3OW2 - chains 0 and L of the 30 polymer chains in the assembly; structure by X-ray diffraction, 2.70 A resolution.

# Chain 0
Molecule: 23S ribosomal RNA
From: Haloarcula marismortui
Sequence (2902 nucleotides; row label = number of the first residue in the row; note: 3 numbers in that range are skipped by the numbering (no residue carries them; nothing is unmodelled there)):
    10 UAUGCCAGCUGGUGGAUUGCUCGGCUCAGGCGCUGAUGAAGGACGUGCCA
    60 AGCUGCGAUAAGCCAUGGGGAGCCGCACGGAGGCGAAGAACCAUGGAUUU
   110 CCGAAUGAGAAUCUCU
   128 AACAAUUGCUUCGCGCAAUGAGGAACCCCGAGAACUGAAACAUCUCAGUA
   178 UCGGGAGGAACAGAAAACGCAAUGUGAUGUCGUUAGUAACCGCGAGUGAA
   228 CGCGAUACAGCCCAAACCGAAGCCCUCACGGGCAAUGUGGUGUCAGGGCU
   278 ACCUCUCAUCAGCCGACCGUCUCGACGAAGUCUCUUGGAACAGAGCGUGA
   328 UACAGGGUGACAACCCCGUACUCGAGACCAGUACGACGUGCGGUAGUGCC
   378 AGAGUAGCGGGGGUUGGAUAUCCCUCGCGAAUAACGCAGGCAUCGACUGC
   428 GAAGGCUAAACACAACCUGAGACCGAUAGUGAACAAGUAGUGUGAACGAA
   478 CGCUGCAAAGUACCCUCAGAAGGGAGGCGAAAUAGAGCAUGAAAUCAGUU
   528 GGCGAUCGAGCGACAGGGCAUACAAGGUCCCUCGACGAAUGACCGACGCG
   578 CGAGCGUCCAGUAAGACUCACGGGAAGCCGAUGUUCUGUCGUACGUUUUG
   628 AAAAACGAGCCAGGGAGUGUGUCUGCAUGGCAAGUCUAACCGGAGUAUCC
   678 GGGGAGGCACAGGGAAACCGACAUGGCCGCAGGGCUU
   716 GCCCGAGGGCCGCCGUCUUCAAGGGCGGGGAGCCAUGUGGACACGACCCG
   766 AAUCCGGACGAUCUACGCAUGGACAAGAUGAAGCGUGCCGAAAGGCACGU
   816 GGAAGUCUGUUAGAGUUGGUGUCCUACAAUACCCUCUCGUGAUCUAUGUG
   866 UAGGGGUGAAAGGCCCAUCGAGUCCGGCAACAGCUGGUUCCAAUCGAAAC
   916 AUGUCGAAGCAUGACCUCCGCCGAGGUAGUCUGUGAGGUAGAGCGACCGA
   966 UUGGUGUGUCCGCCUCCGAGAGGAGUCGGCACACCUGUCAAACUCCAAAC
  1016 UUACAGACGCCGUUUGACGCGGGGAUUCCGGUGCGCGGGGUAAGCCUGUG
  1066 UACCAGGAGGGGAACAACCCAGAGAUAGGUUAAGGUCCCCAAGUGUGGAU
  1116 UAAGUGUAAUCCUCUGAAGGUGGUCUCGAGCCCUAGACAGCCGGGAGGUG
  1166 AGCUUAGAAGCAGCUACCCUCUAAGAAAAGCGUAACAGCUUACCGGCCGA
  1216 GGUUUGAGGCGCCCAAAAUGAUCGGGACUCAAAUCCACCACCGAGACCUG
  1266 UCCGUACCACUCAUACUGGUAAUCGAGUAGAUUGGCGCUCUAAUUGGAUG
  1316 GAAGUAGGGGUGAAAACUCCUAUGGACCGAUUAGUGACGAAAAUCCUGGC
  1366 CAUAGUAGCAGCGAUAGUCGGGUGAGAACCCCGACGGCCUAAUGGAUAAG
  1416 GGUUCCUCAGCACUGCUGAUCAGCUGAGGGUUAGCCGGUCCUAAGUCAUA
  1466 CCGCAACUCGACUAUGACGAAAUGGGAAACGGGUUAAUAUUCCCGUGCCA
  1516 CUAUGCAGUGAAAGUUGACGCCCUGGGGUCGAUCACGCUGGGCAUUCGCC
  1566 CAGUCGAACCGUCCAACUCCGUGGAAGCCGUAAUGGCAGGAAGCGGACGA
  1616 ACGGCGGCAUAGGGAAACGUGAUUCAACCUGGGGCCCAUGAAAAGACGAG
  1666 CAUAGUGUCCGUACCGAGAACCGACACAGGUGUCCAUGGCGGCGAAAGCC
  1716 AAGGCCUGUCGGGAGCAACCAACGUUAGGGAAUUCGGCAAGUUAGUCCCG
  1766 UACCUUCGGAAGAAGGGAUGCCUGCUCCGGAACGGAGCAGGUCGCAGUGA
  1816 CUCGGAAGCUCGGACUGUCUAGUAACAACAUAGGUGACCGCAAAUCCGCA
  1866 AGGACUCGUACGGUCACUGAAUCCUGCCCAGUGCAGGUAUCUGAACACCU
  1916 CGUACAAGAGGACGAAGGACCUGUCAACGGCGGGGGUAACUAUGACCCUC
  1966 UUAAGGUAGCGUAGUACCUUGCCGCAUCAGUAGCGGCUUGCAUGAAUGGA
  2016 UUAACCAGAGCUUCACUGUCCCAACGUUGGGCCCGGUGAACUGUACAUUC
  2066 CAGUGCGGAGUCUGGAGACACCCAGGGGGAAGCAAAGACCCUAUGGAGCU
  2116 UUACUGCAGGCUGUCGCUGAGACGUGGUCGCCGAUGUGCAGCAUAGGUAG
  2166 GAGACACUACACAGGUACCCGCGCUAGCGGGCCACCGAGUCAACAGUGAA
  2216 AUACUACCCGUCGGUGACUGCGACUCUCACUCCGGGAGGAGGACACCGAU
  2266 AGCCGGGCAGUUUGACUGGGGCGGUACGCGCUCGAAAAGAUAUCGAGCGC
  2316 GCCCUAUGGCUAUCUCAGCCGGGACAGAGACCCGGCGAAGAGUGCAAGAG
  2366 CAAAAGAUAGCUUGACAGUGUUCUUCCCAACGAGGAACGCUGACGCGAAA
  2416 GCGUGGUCUAGCGAACCAAUUAGCCUGCUUGAUGCGGGCAAUUGAUGACA
  2466 GAAAAGCUACCCUAGGGAUAACAGAGUCGUCACUCGCAAGAGCACAUAUC
  2516 GACCGAGUGGCUUGCUACCUCGAUGUCGGUUCCCUCCAUCCUGCCCGUGC
  2566 AGAAGCGGGCAAGGGUGAGGUUGUUCGCCUAUUAAAGGAGGUCGUGAGCU
  2616 GGGUUUAGACCGUCGUGAGACAGGUCGGCUGCUAUCUACUGGGUGUGUAA
  2666 UGGUGUCUGACAAGAACGACCGUAUAGUACGAGAGGAACUACGGUUGGUG
  2716 GCCACUGGUGUACCGGUUGUUCGAGAGAGCACGUGCCGGGUAGCCACGCC
  2766 ACACGGGGUAAGAGCUGAACGCAUCUAAGCUCGAAACCCACUUGGAAAAG
  2816 AGACACCGCCGAGGUCCCGCGUACAAGACGCGGUCGAUAGACUCGGGGUG
  2866 UGCGCGUCGAGGUAACGAGACGUUAAGCCCACGAGCACUAACAGACCAA
Unresolved in the structure: 971-998, 1560, 1952-1963, 2137-2236, 2339-2343, 2665-2666
Construct notes: conflict C560 (U3155 in 3377779), A2099 (G4693 in 3377779)
Metal / ion sites: Mg2+ site 1 near G28 (its only coordinating residue here); Na+ site 1: C40, C443; Sr2+ site 1: C85, A86, C87; Na+ site 2: C141, G142; Sr2+ site 2: G147, A183; Mg2+ site 2: C162, U2276; Mg2+ site 3: A166, G219; Mg2+ site 4: A167, C168; Mg2+ site 5: G196, A227; Sr2+ site 3 near C235 (its only coordinating residue here); Mg2+ site 6: C240, G269; Na+ site 3: U308, U335, C342 (shared with 2 residues of chain S); 16 more Na+ sites not listed; 52 more Sr2+ sites not listed; 40 more Mg2+ sites not listed; 1 more K+ sites not listed
Residues lining bound ligands: EMK ((2R,3S,4R,5R,8R,10R,11R,12S,13S,14R)-2-ethyl-3,4,10-trihydroxy-3,5,6,8,10,12,14-heptamethyl-15-oxo-11-[(3,4,6-trideoxy-3-{[3-(1-{(1S,2R)-1-(fluoromethyl)-2-hydroxy-2-[4-(methylsulfonyl)phenyl]ethyl}-1H-1,2,3-triazol-4-yl)propyl](methyl)amino}-beta-D-xylo-hexopyranosyl)oxy]-1-oxa-6-azacyclopentadecan-13-yl 2,6-dideoxy-3-C-methyl-3-O-methyl-alpha-L-ribo-hexopyranoside): C839, A841, A2099, A2100, G2102, A2103, A2486, C2487, A2538, U2539, G2540, U2541, U2620, C2644, U2645, G2646

# Chain L
Protein: 50S ribosomal protein L15e
From: Haloarcula marismortui
Chain sequence (194 residues; row label = number of the first residue in the row):
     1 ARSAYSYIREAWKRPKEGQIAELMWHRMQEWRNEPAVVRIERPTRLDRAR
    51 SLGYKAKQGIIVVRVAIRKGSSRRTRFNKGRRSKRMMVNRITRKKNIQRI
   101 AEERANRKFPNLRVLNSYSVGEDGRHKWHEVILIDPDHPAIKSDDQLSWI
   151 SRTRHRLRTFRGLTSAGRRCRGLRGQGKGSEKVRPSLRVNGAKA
Metal / ion sites: Na+ site 1: Asn106, Phe109, Pro110, Leu112; Na+ site 2: Lys193 (shared with U391(0), U392(0), C399(0) of chain 0)

# Interface between chain 0 and chain L
Residue-residue contacts (284):
  G44(0) with Arg156(L), hydrogen bond to the base
  U133(0) with Lys108(L), hydrogen bond to the sugar; Pro110(L), base contact
  U134(0) with Lys108(L), phosphate contact; Phe109(L), phosphate contact; Asn111(L), hydrogen bond to the sugar
  G135(0) with Arg39(L), salt bridge to the phosphate; Ile61(L), phosphate contact; Phe109(L), phosphate contact; Asn111(L), hydrogen bond to the sugar; Leu112(L), sugar contact; Asp135(L), hydrogen bond to the sugar
  C136(0) with Arg39(L), salt bridge to the phosphate; Gln58(L), phosphate contact; His138(L), hydrogen bond to the sugar
  U137(0) with Gln58(L), phosphate contact
  A144(0) with Asp137(L), sugar contact
  A145(0) with Asn111(L), sugar contact; Asp137(L), sugar contact
  U146(0) with Pro110(L), sugar contact
  C154(0) with Arg188(L), salt bridge to the phosphate
  C155(0) with Arg161(L), hydrogen bond to the sugar; Arg171(L), hydrogen bond to the phosphate; Ser186(L), hydrogen bond to the phosphate; Arg188(L), salt bridge to the phosphate; Val189(L), phosphate contact
  C156(0) with Lys95(L), sugar contact; Arg99(L), hydrogen bond to the phosphate; Phe160(L), sugar contact; Arg161(L), sugar contact; Gly162(L), sugar contact; Arg171(L), salt bridge to the phosphate; Ser186(L), phosphate contact; Leu187(L), hydrogen bond to the phosphate; Arg188(L), hydrogen bond to the phosphate
  G157(0) with Lys95(L), hydrogen bond to the sugar; Arg99(L), salt bridge to the phosphate; Arg171(L), phosphate contact; Leu187(L), phosphate contact
  A158(0) with Arg74(L), phosphate contact; Arg93(L), hydrogen bond to the phosphate; Lys94(L), hydrogen bond to the phosphate
  G159(0) with Arg74(L), salt bridge to the phosphate; Arg93(L), salt bridge to the phosphate
  A160(0) with Arg81(L), hydrogen bond to the sugar; Arg85(L), salt bridge to the phosphate
  A161(0) with Gly80(L), sugar contact; Arg81(L), phosphate contact; Arg82(L), hydrogen bond to the phosphate; Arg85(L), phosphate contact
  A169(0) with Ser83(L), hydrogen bond to the phosphate
  U170(0) with Arg82(L), salt bridge to the phosphate; Ser83(L), hydrogen bond to the phosphate; Lys84(L), hydrogen bond to the phosphate
  C171(0) with Arg82(L), salt bridge to the phosphate; Lys84(L), salt bridge to the phosphate
  U172(0) with Arg82(L), hydrogen bond to the base
  A174(0) with Arg85(L), base contact
  G175(0) with Lys94(L), hydrogen bond to the base; Gly191(L), sugar contact; Ala192(L), sugar contact; Lys193(L), phosphate contact
  G181(0) with Phe160(L), hydrogen bond to the base
  G182(0) with Leu157(L), phosphate contact; Phe160(L), sugar contact; Arg161(L), sugar contact
  A183(0) with Thr153(L), phosphate contact; Arg156(L), sugar contact; Leu157(L), sugar contact; Arg161(L), hydrogen bond to the sugar
  G184(0) with Thr153(L), phosphate contact; Arg156(L), salt bridge to the phosphate
  A187(0) with Arg154(L), salt bridge to the phosphate; Arg161(L), phosphate contact
  C188(0) with Arg154(L), phosphate contact; Arg161(L), salt bridge to the phosphate; Leu163(L), phosphate contact; Arg171(L), hydrogen bond to the phosphate; Pro185(L), hydrogen bond to the sugar; Ser186(L), sugar contact
  A189(0) with Arg168(L), salt bridge to the phosphate; Arg171(L), salt bridge to the phosphate; Leu173(L), sugar contact; Arg184(L), hydrogen bond to the phosphate; Pro185(L), sugar contact
  G190(0) with Leu173(L), phosphate contact; Gln176(L), phosphate contact; Arg184(L), salt bridge to the phosphate
  A191(0) with Gln176(L), phosphate contact
  A192(0) with Gln176(L), hydrogen bond to the phosphate
  A193(0) with Arg174(L), phosphate contact; Gln176(L), hydrogen bond to the phosphate
  A194(0) with Gln176(L), sugar contact; Gly177(L), phosphate contact
  C195(0) with Gly177(L), phosphate contact; Lys178(L), hydrogen bond to the phosphate
  A204(0) with Gln176(L), sugar contact
  U205(0) with Arg184(L), phosphate contact
  G206(0) with Arg184(L), phosphate contact; Pro185(L), phosphate contact
  G225(0) with Lys193(L), salt bridge to the phosphate
  A226(0) with Lys182(L), hydrogen bond to the sugar
  A227(0) with Glu181(L), sugar contact
  C239(0) with Gln146(L), sugar contact
  C240(0) with Gln146(L), hydrogen bond to the phosphate
  A241(0) with Arg50(L), sugar contact; Ser51(L), sugar contact
  A242(0) with Ser3(L), phosphate contact; Tyr5(L), phosphate contact; Arg50(L), salt bridge to the phosphate
  A243(0) with Ala1(L), hydrogen bond to the phosphate; Ser3(L), phosphate contact
  C244(0) with Ala1(L), hydrogen bond to the phosphate
  C250(0) with Lys57(L), sugar contact; Gln58(L), base contact; Ala140(L), sugar contact
  C251(0) with His138(L), sugar contact; Pro139(L), phosphate contact; Ala140(L), sugar contact; Ser143(L), phosphate contact
  G259(0) with Gln58(L), base contact
  C260(0) with Gln58(L), sugar contact
  A261(0) with Arg42(L), salt bridge to the phosphate; Ala56(L), sugar contact
  A262(0) with Arg42(L), salt bridge to the phosphate
  U263(0) with Arg42(L), hydrogen bond to the sugar; Leu46(L), phosphate contact
  G264(0) with Tyr5(L), hydrogen bond to the phosphate; Leu46(L), phosphate contact; Arg50(L), salt bridge to the phosphate; Ala56(L), sugar contact
  U265(0) with Arg50(L), salt bridge to the phosphate; Lys55(L), phosphate contact; Ala56(L), hydrogen bond to the phosphate; Lys57(L), phosphate contact
  G266(0) with Lys55(L), salt bridge to the phosphate; Lys57(L), salt bridge to the phosphate
  C376(0) with Ala1(L), hydrogen bond to the sugar
  C377(0) with Arg2(L), phosphate contact
  A378(0) with Arg9(L), salt bridge to the phosphate
  G379(0) with Arg9(L), sugar contact; Ser51(L), hydrogen bond to the base
  A380(0) with Arg9(L), phosphate contact; Trp12(L), sugar contact; Lys13(L), base contact; Arg48(L), salt bridge to the phosphate
  G381(0) with Lys13(L), base contact; Pro15(L), base contact; Arg45(L), salt bridge to the phosphate; Arg48(L), salt bridge to the phosphate
  U382(0) with Arg174(L), phosphate contact
  A383(0) with Arg174(L), salt bridge to the phosphate
  G388(0) with Arg90(L), hydrogen bond to the phosphate; Thr92(L), base contact
  G389(0) with Arg90(L), salt bridge to the phosphate; Thr92(L), base contact
  G390(0) with Lys84(L), phosphate contact; Lys94(L), sugar contact
  U391(0) with Lys84(L), salt bridge to the phosphate; Arg85(L), salt bridge to the phosphate; Lys193(L), hydrogen bond to the sugar
  U392(0) with Lys182(L), sugar contact; Lys193(L), sugar contact
  G393(0) with Glu181(L), base contact; Lys182(L), hydrogen bond to the base; Lys193(L), salt bridge to the phosphate
  G394(0) with Lys178(L), base contact; Gly179(L), base contact; Glu181(L), hydrogen bond to the base; Lys182(L), hydrogen bond to the base
  U398(0) with Gly179(L), hydrogen bond to the sugar
  C399(0) with Gly172(L), phosphate contact; Gly179(L), sugar contact; Val183(L), sugar contact; Ala194(L), hydrogen bond to the sugar
  C400(0) with Lys94(L), hydrogen bond to the sugar; Arg169(L), phosphate contact; Cys170(L), sugar contact; Gly172(L), phosphate contact
  C401(0) with Thr92(L), hydrogen bond to the base; Arg93(L), hydrogen bond to the sugar; Lys94(L), sugar contact; Lys95(L), phosphate contact; Asn96(L), phosphate contact
  U402(0) with Gly70(L), hydrogen bond to the phosphate; Ser71(L), sugar contact; Thr92(L), sugar contact; Asn96(L), phosphate contact; Ile97(L), hydrogen bond to the phosphate
  C403(0) with Lys69(L), phosphate contact; Gly70(L), hydrogen bond to the phosphate; Lys127(L), salt bridge to the phosphate
  G404(0) with Lys69(L), salt bridge to the phosphate; Glu122(L), phosphate contact
  C405(0) with Lys16(L), salt bridge to the phosphate
  A407(0) with Arg14(L), salt bridge to the phosphate
  A408(0) with Arg14(L), salt bridge to the phosphate
  U409(0) with Lys13(L), hydrogen bond to the base
  G416(0) with Lys178(L), salt bridge to the phosphate
  G417(0) with Lys178(L), hydrogen bond to the sugar
  A430(0) with Arg48(L), sugar contact
  G431(0) with Arg48(L), salt bridge to the phosphate; Ser51(L), sugar contact; Leu52(L), hydrogen bond to the sugar; Asn116(L), hydrogen bond to the phosphate; Ser165(L), phosphate contact; Arg169(L), salt bridge to the phosphate
  G432(0) with Asn116(L), phosphate contact; Trp149(L), sugar contact; Arg158(L), phosphate contact; Ser165(L), hydrogen bond to the phosphate
  C433(0) with Trp149(L), sugar contact; His155(L), phosphate contact; Arg158(L), salt bridge to the phosphate; Arg168(L), salt bridge to the phosphate
  U434(0) with His155(L), salt bridge to the phosphate
  A435(0) with Arg154(L), salt bridge to the phosphate
  C770(0) with Lys79(L), phosphate contact; Gly80(L), hydrogen bond to the phosphate; Arg81(L), hydrogen bond to the phosphate
  G771(0) with Lys79(L), salt bridge to the phosphate; Arg81(L), salt bridge to the phosphate
  G869(0) with Asn78(L), sugar contact; Lys79(L), salt bridge to the phosphate
  G870(0) with Asn78(L), hydrogen bond to the phosphate
  C1467(0) with Pro35(L), phosphate contact; Ala36(L), hydrogen bond to the phosphate
  G1468(0) with Ala36(L), phosphate contact
  C1469(0) with Arg68(L), salt bridge to the phosphate; Arg73(L), salt bridge to the phosphate; Arg93(L), phosphate contact; Arg104(L), salt bridge to the phosphate
  A1470(0) with Arg68(L), salt bridge to the phosphate; Ser72(L), hydrogen bond to the phosphate; Arg73(L), hydrogen bond to the phosphate; Arg93(L), salt bridge to the phosphate; Lys95(L), sugar contact; Ile100(L), phosphate contact
  A1471(0) with Ile100(L), phosphate contact; Arg104(L), salt bridge to the phosphate; Arg107(L), hydrogen bond to the phosphate
  C1472(0) with Arg107(L), salt bridge to the phosphate
  C1864(0) with Arg73(L), sugar contact; Arg74(L), sugar contact; Thr75(L), phosphate contact
  G2121(0) with Arg76(L), base contact; Ser83(L), sugar contact; Met86(L), hydrogen bond to the base
  C2122(0) with Arg76(L), hydrogen bond to the base; Met86(L), hydrogen bond to the sugar; Met87(L), phosphate contact; Val88(L), phosphate contact
  A2123(0) with Arg76(L), hydrogen bond to the sugar; Val88(L), hydrogen bond to the phosphate; Asn89(L), hydrogen bond to the phosphate
  G2124(0) with Asn89(L), phosphate contact
  G2131(0) with Gly124(L), hydrogen bond to the base
  C2132(0) with Lys16(L), salt bridge to the phosphate; Gly124(L), hydrogen bond to the sugar
  U2133(0) with Trp25(L), phosphate contact
  C2243(0) with Trp25(L), sugar contact
  A2244(0) with Trp25(L), sugar contact; Gln29(L), sugar contact; Arg32(L), hydrogen bond to the phosphate
  C2245(0) with Gln29(L), phosphate contact; Arg32(L), salt bridge to the phosphate
  C2261(0) with Arg125(L), hydrogen bond to the base
  C2262(0) with Gly124(L), base contact; Arg125(L), hydrogen bond to the sugar
  G2263(0) with Lys69(L), sugar contact; Gly70(L), phosphate contact; Ser71(L), phosphate contact; Arg73(L), sugar contact
  A2264(0) with Gly70(L), phosphate contact; Ser71(L), hydrogen bond to the phosphate
  A2266(0) with Arg90(L), salt bridge to the phosphate
  G2272(0) with Arg76(L), base contact
  C2273(0) with Arg76(L), hydrogen bond to the base
  A2274(0) with Phe77(L), sugar contact; Gly80(L), phosphate contact; Arg81(L), hydrogen bond to the sugar; Met86(L), base contact
  G2275(0) with Gly80(L), phosphate contact; Arg81(L), sugar contact
Also at the interface, not in a pair above, chain 0 (130 interface residues in all): C173, U176, A186, U207, C252, A397, A1865, U2265
Also at the interface, not in a pair above, chain L (122 interface residues in all): Tyr54, Gly59, Ile91, Glu103, Ser119, Asp123, Asp144, Thr164

# In short
130 residues of chain 0 and 122 residues of chain L are in contact, with 78 hydrogen bonds and 60 salt
bridges. Among the polar pairs are G44(0)-Arg156(L), U172(0)-Arg82(L) and G175(0)-Lys94(L). Chain 0 binds
compound EMK.
Chain 0 is 23S ribosomal RNA and chain L is 50S ribosomal protein L15e, both from Haloarcula marismortui; the
structure, Crystal Structure of Enhanced Macrolide Bound to 50S Ribosomal Subunit, was determined by X-ray
diffraction.
